5MUU - chains B and C of the 13 polymer chains in the assembly; structure by electron microscopy, 4.00 A resolution.

[Chain B]
Protein: Major inner protein P1
Organism: Pseudomonas phage phi6
UniProt: P11126 (P1_BPPH6); numbering as in UniProt (aligned over 1-769)
Chain sequence (769 residues; numbered 1 to 769; the number before each row is that of its first residue):
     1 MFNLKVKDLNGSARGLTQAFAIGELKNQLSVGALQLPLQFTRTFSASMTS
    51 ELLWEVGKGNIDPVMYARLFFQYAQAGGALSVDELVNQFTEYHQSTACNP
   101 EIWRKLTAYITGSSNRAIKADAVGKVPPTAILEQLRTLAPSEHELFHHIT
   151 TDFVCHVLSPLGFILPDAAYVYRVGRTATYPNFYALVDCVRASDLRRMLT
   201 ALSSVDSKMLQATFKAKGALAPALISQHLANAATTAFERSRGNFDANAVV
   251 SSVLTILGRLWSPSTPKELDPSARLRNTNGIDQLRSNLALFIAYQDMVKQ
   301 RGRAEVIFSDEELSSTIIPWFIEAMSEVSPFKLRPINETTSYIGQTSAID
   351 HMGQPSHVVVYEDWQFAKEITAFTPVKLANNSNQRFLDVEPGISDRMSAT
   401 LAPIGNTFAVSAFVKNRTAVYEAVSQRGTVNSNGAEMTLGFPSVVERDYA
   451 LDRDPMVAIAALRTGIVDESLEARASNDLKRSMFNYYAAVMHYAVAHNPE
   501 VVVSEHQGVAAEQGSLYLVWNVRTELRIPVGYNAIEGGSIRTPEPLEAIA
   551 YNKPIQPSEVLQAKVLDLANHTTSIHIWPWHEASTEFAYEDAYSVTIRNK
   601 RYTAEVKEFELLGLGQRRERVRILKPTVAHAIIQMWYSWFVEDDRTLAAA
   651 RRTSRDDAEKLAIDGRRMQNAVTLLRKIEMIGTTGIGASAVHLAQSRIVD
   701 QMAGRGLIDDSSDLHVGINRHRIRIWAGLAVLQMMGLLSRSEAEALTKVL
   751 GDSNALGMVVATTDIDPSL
Not modelled in the structure: 767-769

[Chain C]
Protein: Packaging enzyme P4
Organism: Pseudomonas phage phi6
Notes: EC 3.6.1.15
UniProt: P11125 (P4_BPPH6); numbering as in UniProt (aligned over 1-332)
Chain sequence (332 residues; each row starts with the number of its first residue):
     1 MPIVVTQAHIDRVGIAADLLDASPVSLQVLGRPTAINTVVIKTYIAAVME
    51 LASKQGGSLAGVDIRPSVLLKDTAIFTKPKAKSADVESDVDVLDTGIYSV
   101 PGLARKPVTHRWPSEGIYSGVTALMGATGSGKSITLNEKLRPDVLIRWGE
   151 VAEAYDELDTAVHISTLDEMLIVCIGLGALGFNVAVDSVRPLLFRLKGAA
   201 SAGGIVAVFYSLLTDISNLFTQYDCSVVMVVNPMVDAEKIEYVFGQVMAS
   251 TVGAILCADGNVSRTMFRTNKGRIFNGAAPLAADTHMPSMDRPTSMKALD
   301 HTSIASVAPLERGSVDTDDRNSAPRRGANFSL
Not modelled in the structure: 1-292, 332
UniProt features mapped onto this chain:
  - region: Arg-111 to Glu-138 (Involved in the regulation and mechanisms of transcription, replication and genome packaging)
  - binding site (ATP): Gly-126 to Ser-133
Reported in the primary citation:
  - conformationally variable residues (order/disorder transition): Arg-292 to Leu-332

[Interface between chain B and chain C]
Contacting residue pairs - 50 pairs, chain B then chain C:
  Gln-72(B) with Glu-311(C), hydrogen bond
  Tyr-73(B) with Leu-310(C), hydrophobic
  Ala-76(B) with Glu-311(C)
  Glu-133(B) with Ala-305(C)
  Glu-144(B) with Ala-308(C)
  His-148(B) with Val-307(C)
  Tyr-170(B) with Val-307(C)
  Tyr-172(B) with Val-307(C); Ala-308(C), hydrogen bond (side chain-backbone); Leu-310(C), hydrophobic
  Lys-377(B) with Asp-318(C), salt bridge; Asp-319(C), salt bridge
  Leu-378(B) with Ile-304(C), hydrophobic
  Ala-379(B) with Ile-304(C), hydrophobic
  Gln-384(B) with Ala-305(C); Val-307(C)
  Arg-385(B) with Asp-318(C)
  Arg-474(B) with Arg-312(C)
  Ile-577(B) with Val-307(C), hydrophobic; Pro-309(C), hydrophobic
  Pro-579(B) with Glu-311(C); Ser-314(C)
  His-581(B) with Ser-314(C); Thr-317(C), hydrogen bond; Arg-320(C), hydrogen bond
  Glu-586(B) with Ser-322(C); Arg-325(C)
  Ala-588(B) with Pro-324(C), hydrophobic; Arg-325(C)
  Tyr-589(B) with Arg-325(C); Gly-327(C)
  Glu-590(B) with Pro-324(C); Arg-325(C), hydrogen bond (backbone-backbone); Arg-326(C); Gly-327(C), hydrogen bond (backbone-backbone)
  Asp-591(B) with Gly-327(C); Ala-328(C)
  Tyr-593(B) with Phe-330(C), hydrophobic
  Arg-617(B) with Pro-324(C)
  Glu-619(B) with Asn-321(C), hydrogen bond
  Arg-722(B) with Phe-330(C)
  Ile-725(B) with Phe-330(C), hydrophobic
  Trp-726(B) with Phe-330(C)
  Gln-733(B) with Arg-325(C); Gly-327(C); Ala-328(C)
  Met-734(B) with Arg-325(C), hydrogen bond (backbone-side chain)
  Met-735(B) with Arg-325(C), hydrogen bond (backbone-side chain)
  Arg-740(B) with Gly-327(C); Ala-328(C)
Other interface residues (no listed pair), chain B (47 interface residues in all): Leu-69, Gly-77, Thr-129, Arg-136, Leu-145, Arg-173, Ser-382, Asn-383, Ala-592, Ser-594, Arg-620, Gly-736, Ala-743, Glu-744, Thr-747
Other interface residues (no listed pair), chain C (26 interface residues in all): Ser-306, Gly-313, Val-315, Asn-329, Ser-331

[In short]
47 residues of chain B and 26 residues of chain C are in contact, with 9 hydrogen bonds and 2 salt bridges.
Polar pairs include Lys-377(B)/Asp-318(C), Lys-377(B)/Asp-319(C) and Gln-72(B)/Glu-311(C). From UniProt: 8
ATP-binding residues on chain C. The paper reports conformational variability at Arg-292(C).
Chain B is Major inner protein P1 and chain C is Packaging enzyme P4, both from Pseudomonas phage phi6; the
structure, dsRNA bacteriophage phi6 nucleocapsid, was determined by electron microscopy together with 5MUV and
5MUW from the same study.
